Entry 4H2V (X-ray diffraction, 2.00 A resolution); this record covers chains B and D of the 4 polymer chains in the assembly.

== Chain B ==
Name: Amino acid--[acyl-carrier-protein] ligase 1
Source organism: Bradyrhizobium japonicum
Notes: EC 6.2.1.-
UniProtKB: Q89VT8 (AACL1_BRAJA); numbering as in UniProt (aligned over 1-326)
Chain sequence (346 residues; row label = number of the first residue in the row; numbers below 1 keep their minus sign (Met-19 is residue -19)):
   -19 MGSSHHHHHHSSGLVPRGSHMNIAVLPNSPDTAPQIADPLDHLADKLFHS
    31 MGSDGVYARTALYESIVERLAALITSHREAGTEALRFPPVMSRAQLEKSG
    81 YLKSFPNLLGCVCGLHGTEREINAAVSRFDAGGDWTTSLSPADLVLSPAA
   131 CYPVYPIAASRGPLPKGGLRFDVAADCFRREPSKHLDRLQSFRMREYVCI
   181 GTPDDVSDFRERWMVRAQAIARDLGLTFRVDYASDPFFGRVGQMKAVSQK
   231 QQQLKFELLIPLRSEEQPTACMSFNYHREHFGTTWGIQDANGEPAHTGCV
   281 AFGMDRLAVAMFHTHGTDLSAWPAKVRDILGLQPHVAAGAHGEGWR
Not modelled in the structure: -19 to 16, 314-326
Differences from the reference sequence: expression tag (-19 to 0)
Curated features (UniProtKB/Swiss-Prot):
  - binding site (Zn(2+)): Cys131, Glu176, Cys279
  - binding site (ATP): Arg159, Glu161, Arg168, Leu169, Lys235, Ala250 to Ser253, Arg286
  - binding site (an L-alpha-amino acid): Glu176
Metal / ion sites: Zn2+: Cys131, Glu176, Cys279
Ligand contacts:
  - adenosine monophosphate (AMP): Arg159, Glu161, Asp167, Arg168, Leu169, Phe172, Met174, Lys235, Ala250, Cys251, Met252, Ser253, Ala281, Gly283, Arg286
  - 4'-phosphopantetheine (PNS): Tyr132, Asp215, Phe217, Ser228, Gln229, Gln232, Leu234, Asn255, His257, His260, Phe261, Cys279

== Chain D ==
Name: Aminoacyl carrier protein 1
Source organism: Bradyrhizobium japonicum
UniProtKB: Q89VT6 (AACP1_BRAJA); numbering as in UniProt (aligned over 1-90)
Chain sequence (110 residues; each row starts with the number of its first residue; numbers below 1 keep their minus sign (Met-19 is residue -19)):
   -19 MGSSHHHHHHSSGLVPRGSHMQAFNTDVRNRIIKLVKGILEQNALAADVT
    31 PQAKLVDVGLTSMDMVNLMLGVEAEFDFTIPQSEITPENFQSVETLERMV
    81 MTQLQPATAA
Not modelled in the structure: -19 to 6, 81-90
Differences from the reference sequence: expression tag (-19 to 0)
Curated features (UniProtKB/Swiss-Prot):
  - modified residue: Ser42 (O-(pantetheine 4'-phosphoryl)serine)
Glycans and other covalent adducts: 4'-phosphopantetheine (PNS) linked to Ser42

== How chain B and chain D interact ==
Residue-residue contacts (23; chain B residue first):
  Arg220(B) - Glu53(D)  salt bridge
  Arg220(B) - Thr59(D)
  Arg220(B) - Ile60(D)  hydrogen bond (side chain-backbone)
  Val221(B) - Val46(D)  hydrophobic
  Gln223(B) - Ile65(D)
  Met224(B) - Met45(D)
  Met224(B) - Ile65(D)  hydrophobic
  Met224(B) - Phe70(D)  hydrophobic
  Val227(B) - Ile65(D)
  Val227(B) - Thr66(D)
  Val227(B) - Pro67(D)
  Ser228(B) - Thr41(D)
  Ser228(B) - Ser42(D)  hydrogen bond (side chain-backbone)
  Ser228(B) - Met45(D)
  Gln231(B) - Val36(D)
  Gln231(B) - Met45(D)
  Gln231(B) - Pro67(D)
  Gln231(B) - Phe70(D)  hydrogen bond (side chain-backbone)
  Gln231(B) - Gln71(D)
  Gln232(B) - Val36(D)
  Gln232(B) - Thr41(D)
  Gln232(B) - Ser42(D)
  Arg258(B) - Thr41(D)
Interface residues without a listed pair, chain B (10 interface residues in all): Lys225
Interface residues without a listed pair, chain D (15 interface residues in all): Met49, Gln62

== Overview ==
10 residues of chain B and 15 residues of chain D are in contact, with 3 hydrogen bonds and 1 salt bridge.
Polar contacts include Arg220(B)-Glu53(D), Arg220(B)-Ile60(D) and Ser228(B)-Ser42(D). Bound to chain B:
adenosine monophosphate and 4'-phosphopantetheine. 4'-phosphopantetheine is covalently linked to Ser42(D).
Chain B is Amino acid--[acyl-carrier-protein] ligase 1 and chain D is Aminoacyl carrier protein 1, both from
Bradyrhizobium japonicum; the structure, Crystal structure of Bradyrhizobium japonicum glycine:[carrier
protein] ligase complexed with glycylated carrier protein, was determined by X-ray diffraction together with
4H2S, 4H2T, 4H2U, 4H2W, 4H2X and 4H2Y from the same study.
